Entry 5JJL (X-ray diffraction, 3.20 A resolution); this record covers chains D and G of the 7 polymer chains in the assembly.

== Chain D ==
Protein: Transcription termination factor Rho
Source organism: Escherichia coli O157:H7
Notes: EC 3.6.4.-; engineered mutation(s): N-terminal MGH insertion
Reference sequence: P0AG32 (RHO_ECO57); residues 2-417 here = UniProt positions 2-417
Sequence (420 residues; row label = number of the first residue in the row; numbers below 1 keep their minus sign (Mse-2 is residue -2)):
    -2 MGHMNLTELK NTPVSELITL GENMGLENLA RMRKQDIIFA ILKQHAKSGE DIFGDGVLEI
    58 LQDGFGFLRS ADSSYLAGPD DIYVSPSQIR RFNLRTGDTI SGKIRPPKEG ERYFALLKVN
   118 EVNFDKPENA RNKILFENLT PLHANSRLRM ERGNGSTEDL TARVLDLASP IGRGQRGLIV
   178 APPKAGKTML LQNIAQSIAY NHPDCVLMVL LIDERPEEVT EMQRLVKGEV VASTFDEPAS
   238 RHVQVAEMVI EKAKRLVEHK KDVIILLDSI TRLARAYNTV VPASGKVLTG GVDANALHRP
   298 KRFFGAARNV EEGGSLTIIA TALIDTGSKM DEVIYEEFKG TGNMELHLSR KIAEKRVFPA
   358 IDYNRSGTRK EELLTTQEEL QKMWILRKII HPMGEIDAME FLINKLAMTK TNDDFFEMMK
Not modelled in the structure: -2 to 0, 23-29, 105-107, 417
Modified / non-standard residues: Mse-2, Mse1, Mse29 (selenomethionine); Mse21, Mse147, Mse186, Mse205, Mse219, Mse245, Mse327, Mse341, Mse380, Mse390, Mse396, Mse405, Mse415, Mse416 (selenomethionine; parent Met)
Construct notes: initiating methionine (-2); expression tag (-1 to 1)
Ion coordination: Mg2+: Thr185 (together with ADP)
Residues lining bound ligands:
  - ADP / beryllium trifluoride, molecule 1: Thr158, Pro179, Pro180, Lys181, Ala182, Gly183, Lys184, Thr185, Mse186, Arg212, Leu320, Phe355
  - ADP / beryllium trifluoride, molecule 2: Lys336, Gly337, Arg366, Lys367
Swiss-Prot annotation at these positions:
  - region: Gly61 to Arg66 (RNA-binding 1), Asp78 to Tyr80 (RNA-binding 1), Glu108 to Tyr110 (RNA-binding 1), Val284 to Gly288 (RNA-binding 2)
  - binding site (ATP): Gly169 to Gly174, Lys181 to Mse186, Arg212
  - site: Lys326 (RNA-binding 2)
From the paper describing this entry:
  - specificity-determining residues: Lys326 (proposed by the authors, not directly observed)

== Chain G ==
Molecule: 12-nt RNA strand
Sequence (12 nucleotides; numbered 1 to 12; the number before each row is that of its first residue):
     1 UUUUUUUUUU UU
Not modelled in the structure: 10-12

== How chain D and chain G interact ==
Pairs across the interface (11; chain D residue first):
  Gly282(D) with U4(G), base contact
  Val284(D) with U4(G), hydrogen bond to the sugar; U5(G), sugar contact
  Leu285(D) with U5(G), sugar contact
  Thr286(D) with U5(G), phosphate contact; U6(G), phosphate contact; U8(G), phosphate contact
  Gly287(D) with U5(G), hydrogen bond to the phosphate; U6(G), hydrogen bond to the phosphate
  Gly288(D) with U5(G), hydrogen bond to the sugar
  Lys326(D) with U8(G), phosphate contact
Interface residues without a listed pair, chain D (8 interface residues in all): Lys283

== Overview ==
8 residues of chain D face 4 of chain G across their interface, with 4 hydrogen bonds. Polar pairs include
Val284(D)-U4(G), Gly288(D)-U5(G) and Gly287(D)-U5(G). Ligands of chain D: ADP / beryllium trifluoride. UniProt
lists 13 ATP-binding residues on chain D. From the paper: the specificity determinant Lys326(D).
Chain D is Transcription termination factor Rho (Escherichia coli O157:H7) and chain G is a 12-nt RNA strand;
the structure, Rho transcription termination factor bound to rU8 and 5 ADP-BeF3 molecules, was determined by
X-ray diffraction, deposited together with 5JJI and 5JJK.
